Entry 6OC6 (X-ray diffraction, 2.89 A resolution); this record covers chain A.

Chain A:
Name: Lanthanide-dependent methanol dehydrogenase XoxF
From: Methylorubrum extorquens AM1
Reference sequence: C5B120 (C5B120_METEA); residue numbers follow UniProt; this construct covers 1-601
Chain sequence (601 residues; row label = number of the first residue in the row):
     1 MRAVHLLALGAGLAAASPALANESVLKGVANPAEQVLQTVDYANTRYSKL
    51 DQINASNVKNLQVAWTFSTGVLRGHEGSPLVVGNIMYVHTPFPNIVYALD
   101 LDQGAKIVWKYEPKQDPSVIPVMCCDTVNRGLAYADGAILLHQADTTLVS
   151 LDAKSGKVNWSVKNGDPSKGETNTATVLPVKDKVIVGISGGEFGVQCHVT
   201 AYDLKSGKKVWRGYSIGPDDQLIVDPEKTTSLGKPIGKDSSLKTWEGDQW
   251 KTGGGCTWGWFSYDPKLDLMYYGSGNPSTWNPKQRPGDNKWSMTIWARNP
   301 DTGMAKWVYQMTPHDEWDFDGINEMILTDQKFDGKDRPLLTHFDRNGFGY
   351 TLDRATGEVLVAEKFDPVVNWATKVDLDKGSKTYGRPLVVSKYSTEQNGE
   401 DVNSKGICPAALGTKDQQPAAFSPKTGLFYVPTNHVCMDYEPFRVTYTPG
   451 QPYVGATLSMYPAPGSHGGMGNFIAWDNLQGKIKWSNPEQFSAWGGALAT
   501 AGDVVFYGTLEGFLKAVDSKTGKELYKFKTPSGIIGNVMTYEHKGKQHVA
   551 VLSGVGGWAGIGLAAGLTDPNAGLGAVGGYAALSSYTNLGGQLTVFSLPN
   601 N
Disordered / not traced: 1-21, 601
Cystine bridges: Cys124-Cys125, Cys197-Cys256, Cys408-Cys437
Metal / ion sites: lanthanum (III) ion: Glu192, Asn276, Asp318, Asp320 (together with pyrroloquinoline quinone)
Small-molecule neighbours: pyrroloquinoline quinone (PQQ): Glu76, Cys124, Cys125, Val128, Arg130, Thr174, Ser189, Gly190, Gly191, Glu192, Cys256, Trp258, Asn276, Asp318, Asp320, Arg345, Asp416, Gln417, Trp494, Gly557, Trp558
Reported in the primary citation:
  - lanthanum (III) ion coordination: Glu192, Asn276, Asp318, Asp320
  - mutagenesis - D320A: abolished growth
  - mutagenesis - D320A: abolished catalytic activity on lanthanum (III) ion
  - mutagenesis - D320A: abolished binding to lanthanum (III) ion
  - mutagenesis - D320A: unchanged binding to Ca2+
  - specificity-determining residues: Asp320

Summary:
Chain A binds pyrroloquinoline quinone. Glu192, Asn276, Asp318 and Asp320 form the lanthanum (III) ion site.
The paper reports that D320A abolishes growth; lanthanum (III) ion coordination by Glu192, Asn276 and Asp318
among others.
Chain A is Lanthanide-dependent methanol dehydrogenase XoxF (Methylorubrum extorquens AM1); the structure,
Lanthanide-dependent methanol dehydrogenase XoxF from Methylobacterium extorquens, in complex with Lanthanum
and Pyrroloquinoline quinone, was determined by X-ray diffraction (same publication as 6OC5).
